1ADI - chains A and B; structure by X-ray diffraction, 2.50 A resolution.

== Chain A (and B) ==
Molecule: Adenylosuccinate synthetase
Source organism: Escherichia coli
Notes: EC 6.3.4.4; chain B of this document is another copy of the same molecule, construct and numbering; everything in this record applies to it too
Reference sequence: P0A7D4 (PURA_ECOLI); residue numbers follow UniProt; this construct covers 1-431
Sequence (431 residues; each row starts with the number of its first residue):
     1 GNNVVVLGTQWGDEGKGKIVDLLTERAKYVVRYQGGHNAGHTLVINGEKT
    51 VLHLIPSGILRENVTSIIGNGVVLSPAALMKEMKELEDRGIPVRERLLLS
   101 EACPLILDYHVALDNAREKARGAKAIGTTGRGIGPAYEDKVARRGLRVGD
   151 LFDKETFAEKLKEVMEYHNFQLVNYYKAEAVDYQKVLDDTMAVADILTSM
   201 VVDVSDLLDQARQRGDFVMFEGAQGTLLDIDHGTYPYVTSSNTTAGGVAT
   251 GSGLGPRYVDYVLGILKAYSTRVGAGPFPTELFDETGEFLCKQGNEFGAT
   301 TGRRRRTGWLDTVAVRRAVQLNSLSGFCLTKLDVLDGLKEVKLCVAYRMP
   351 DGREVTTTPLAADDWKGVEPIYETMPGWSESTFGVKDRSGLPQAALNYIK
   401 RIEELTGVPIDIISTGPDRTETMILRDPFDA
Swiss-Prot annotation at these positions:
  - binding site (IMP): Arg-144, Arg-304
  - binding site (GTP): Arg-306
  - mutagenesis: Arg-144 (R144L: Does not reduce catalytic efficiency), Arg-304 (R304L: Reduces catalytic efficiency by 87%)

== Chain A / chain B interface ==
Contacting residue pairs (107):
  Asn-70(A) with Asp-231(B), hydrogen bond; His-232(B), hydrogen bond
  Glu-101(A) with Leu-360(B); Ala-361(B), hydrogen bond (side chain-backbone)
  Arg-117(A) with Arg-144(B)
  Arg-121(A) with Glu-166(B), salt bridge
  Tyr-137(A) with Val-141(B)
  Glu-138(A) with Glu-138(B); Val-141(B); Ala-142(B); Arg-144(B), salt bridge
  Lys-140(A) with Ile-230(B); Asp-231(B), salt bridge; Tyr-235(B), hydrogen bond (backbone-side chain)
  Val-141(A) with Tyr-137(B), hydrophobic; Glu-138(B); Ser-240(B)
  Ala-142(A) with Glu-138(B)
  Arg-143(A) with Tyr-235(B); Pro-236(B); Val-238(B), hydrogen bond (side chain-backbone); Thr-239(B); Ser-240(B)
  Arg-144(A) with Arg-117(B); Glu-138(B), salt bridge
  Arg-147(A) with Tyr-235(B)
  Asp-153(A) with Asp-363(B)
  Tyr-167(A) with Gln-171(B), hydrogen bond; Tyr-175(B)
  Phe-170(A) with Phe-170(B), hydrophobic; Asn-174(B); Tyr-175(B), hydrophobic
  Gln-171(A) with Tyr-167(B), hydrogen bond
  Asn-174(A) with Phe-170(B)
  Tyr-175(A) with Glu-166(B), hydrogen bond; Tyr-167(B); Phe-170(B), hydrophobic
  Tyr-176(A) with Tyr-167(B)
  Asp-203(A) with Arg-317(B), salt bridge; Thr-357(B)
  Ser-205(A) with Arg-317(B), hydrogen bond; Gln-320(B), hydrogen bond; Leu-321(B)
  Asp-206(A) with Arg-317(B); Gln-320(B), hydrogen bond; Thr-357(B)
  Asp-209(A) with Gln-320(B)
  Ile-230(A) with Lys-140(B); Val-141(B), hydrophobic
  Asp-231(A) with Asn-70(B); Ala-102(B); Lys-140(B), salt bridge
  His-232(A) with Asn-70(B); Thr-250(B), hydrogen bond (side chain-backbone); Ser-252(B); Gly-253(B)
  Tyr-235(A) with Gly-145(B); Arg-147(B)
  Pro-236(A) with Arg-143(B)
  Val-238(A) with Arg-143(B), hydrogen bond (backbone-side chain)
  Thr-239(A) with Arg-143(B)
  Gly-246(A) with Gly-246(B); Ala-249(B); Thr-250(B), hydrogen bond (backbone-side chain)
  Ala-249(A) with Gly-246(B)
  Thr-250(A) with His-232(B), hydrogen bond (backbone-side chain); Asn-242(B); Gly-246(B)
  Gly-253(A) with His-232(B); Leu-321(B)
  Gly-255(A) with Gln-320(B); Leu-321(B); Ser-323(B)
  Pro-256(A) with Ala-245(B), hydrophobic; Gly-246(B); Leu-321(B); Ser-323(B)
  Arg-257(A) with Asp-260(B); Ser-323(B), hydrogen bond (side chain-backbone); Leu-324(B), hydrogen bond (side chain-backbone); Ser-325(B), hydrogen bond
  Tyr-258(A) with Ser-323(B)
  Val-259(A) with Arg-257(B)
  Arg-317(A) with Asp-203(B), salt bridge; Ser-205(B), hydrogen bond
  Gln-320(A) with Ser-205(B); Asp-206(B); Asp-209(B), hydrogen bond; Gly-255(B), hydrogen bond (backbone-backbone)
  Leu-321(A) with Ser-205(B); Gly-253(B); Gly-255(B)
  Ser-323(A) with Gly-255(B); Pro-256(B); Arg-257(B), hydrogen bond (backbone-side chain); Tyr-258(B)
  Leu-324(A) with Arg-257(B), hydrogen bond (backbone-side chain)
  Ser-325(A) with Arg-257(B), hydrogen bond
  Thr-357(A) with Asp-206(B)
  Thr-358(A) with Asp-203(B)
  Leu-360(A) with Glu-101(B); Val-201(B), hydrophobic
  Ala-361(A) with Glu-101(B), hydrogen bond (backbone-side chain); Arg-147(B)
  Ala-362(A) with Glu-101(B), hydrogen bond (backbone-side chain); Gly-149(B); Phe-152(B), hydrophobic
Also at the interface, not in a pair above, chain A (62 interface residues in all): Ala-102, Gly-134, Asp-139, Gly-145, Phe-152, Ser-240, Ala-245, Gly-247, Ser-252, Asp-260, Val-262, Asn-322
Also at the interface, not in a pair above, chain B (65 interface residues in all): Gly-134, Asp-150, Tyr-176, Val-202, Gly-247, Val-259, Val-262, Asn-322, Thr-358

== Summary ==
62 residues of chain A and 65 residues of chain B are in contact; the contacts include 26 hydrogen bonds and 7
salt bridges. Polar contacts include Arg-121(A)/Glu-166(B), Glu-138(A)/Arg-144(B) and Lys-140(A)/Asp-231(B).
Chain A and chain B are both Adenylosuccinate synthetase (Escherichia coli); the structure, Structure of
adenylosuccinate synthetase at ph 6.5 and 25 degrees celsius, was determined by X-ray diffraction (same
publication as 1ADE).
